6NCV - chains A and H of the 21 polymer chains in the assembly; structure by electron microscopy, 3.70 A resolution.

[Chain A (and H)]
Name: NACHT, LRR and PYD domains-containing protein 6
Source organism: Homo sapiens
Notes: fragment: PYD domain; chain H of this document is another copy of the same molecule, construct and numbering; everything in this record applies to it too
UniProt: P59044 (NLRP6_HUMAN); residues 1-106 here = UniProt positions 1-106
Chain sequence (106 residues; numbered 1 to 106; the number before each row is that of its first residue):
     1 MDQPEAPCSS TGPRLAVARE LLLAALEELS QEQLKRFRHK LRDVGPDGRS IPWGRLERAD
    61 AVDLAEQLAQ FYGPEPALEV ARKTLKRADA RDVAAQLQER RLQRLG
Disordered / not traced: 1-13, 105-106
Reported in the primary citation:
  - self-association interface (contacts with another copy of this molecule): His39, Arg42, Asp43, Trp53
  - mutagenesis - H39R: abolished binding to ASC
  - mutagenesis - L23R: decreased binding to ASC
  - conformationally variable residues (loop rearrangement): Asp43, Trp53, Arg55

[How chain A and chain H interact]
Pairs across the interface - 11 pairs, chain A then chain H:
  Glu27(A) - Pro52(H)
  Glu27(A) - Trp53(H)
  Glu27(A) - Gly54(H)  hydrogen bond (backbone-backbone)
  Glu27(A) - Arg55(H)  salt bridge
  Glu28(A) - Pro52(H)
  Glu28(A) - Trp53(H)
  Leu29(A) - Trp53(H)
  Leu29(A) - Gly54(H)
  Ser30(A) - Glu57(H)  hydrogen bond
  Gln31(A) - Glu57(H)  hydrogen bond (backbone-side chain)
  Gln31(A) - Arg58(H)
Also at the interface, not in a pair above, chain A (6 interface residues in all): Glu32

[Overview]
The chain A/chain H interface involves 6 residues from each chain, with 3 hydrogen bonds and 1 salt bridge.
Polar contacts include Glu27(A)-Arg55(H), Ser30(A)-Glu57(H) and Gln31(A)-Glu57(H). The paper reports that H39R
of chain A abolishes binding to ASC; conformational variability at Asp43(A), Trp53(A) and Arg55(A).
Both chains are NACHT, LRR and PYD domains-containing protein 6 (Homo sapiens). Entry 6NCV (Cryo-EM structure
of NLRP6 PYD filament) was determined by electron microscopy (same publication as 6NDJ).
